9AYV - chains A and N of the 10 polymer chains in the assembly; structure by electron microscopy, 4.40 A resolution (low resolution: residue-level contacts below are approximate; hydrogen-bond / salt-bridge calls are withheld).

== Chain A ==
Name: Surface protein gp120
Source organism: Human immunodeficiency virus 1
Chain sequence (503 residues; row label = number of the first residue in the row; note: 1 number in that range is skipped by the numbering (no residue carries it; nothing is unmodelled there); numbers below 1 keep their minus sign (Met-4 is residue -4)):
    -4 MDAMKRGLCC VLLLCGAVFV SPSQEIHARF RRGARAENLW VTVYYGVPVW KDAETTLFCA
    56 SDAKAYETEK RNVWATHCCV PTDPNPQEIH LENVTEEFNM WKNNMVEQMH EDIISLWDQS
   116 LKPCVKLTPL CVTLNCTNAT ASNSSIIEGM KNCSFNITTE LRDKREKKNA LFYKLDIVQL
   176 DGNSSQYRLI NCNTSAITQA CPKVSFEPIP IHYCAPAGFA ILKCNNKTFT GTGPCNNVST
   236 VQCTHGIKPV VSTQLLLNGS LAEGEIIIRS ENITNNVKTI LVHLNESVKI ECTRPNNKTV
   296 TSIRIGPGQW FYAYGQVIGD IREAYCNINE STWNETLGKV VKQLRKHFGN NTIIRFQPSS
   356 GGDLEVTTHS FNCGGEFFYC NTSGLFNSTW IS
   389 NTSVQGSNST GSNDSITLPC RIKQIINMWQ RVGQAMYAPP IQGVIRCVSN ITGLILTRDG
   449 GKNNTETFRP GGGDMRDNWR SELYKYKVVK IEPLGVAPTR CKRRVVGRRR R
Unresolved in the structure: -4 to 32, 58-64, 389-402, 494-499
Cystine bridges: Cys54-Cys73, Cys119-Cys196, Cys126-Cys187, Cys131-Cys148, Cys209-Cys238, Cys219-Cys230, Cys287-Cys321, Cys368-Cys435, Cys375-Cys408
Covalently attached groups: N-acetylglucosamine (NAG) linked to Asn130, Asn133, Asn147, Asn151, Asn188, Asn221, Asn232, Asn292, Asn324, Asn345, Asn376, Asn382, Asn438, Asn451; glycan linked to Asn253

== Chain N ==
Name: Surface protein gp120
Source organism: Human immunodeficiency virus 1
Chain sequence (503 residues; each row starts with the number of its first residue; note: 1 number in that range is skipped by the numbering (no residue carries it; nothing is unmodelled there); numbers below 1 keep their minus sign (Met-4 is residue -4)):
    -4 MDAMKRGLCC VLLLCGAVFV SPSQEIHARF RRGARAENLW VTVYYGVPVW KDAETTLFCA
    56 SDAKAYETEK RNVWATHCCV PTDPNPQEIH LENVTEEFNM WKNNMVEQMH EDIISLWDQS
   116 LKPCVKLTPL CVTLNCTNAT ASNSSIIEGM KNCSFNITTE LRDKREKKNA LFYKLDIVQL
   176 DGNSSQYRLI NCNTSAITQA CPKVSFEPIP IHYCAPAGFA ILKCNNKTFT GTGPCNNVST
   236 VQCTHGIKPV VSTQLLLNGS LAEGEIIIRS ENITNNVKTI LVHLNESVKI ECTRPNNKTV
   296 TSIRIGPGQW FYAYGQVIGD IREAYCNINE STWNETLGKV VKQLRKHFGN NTIIRFQPSS
   356 GGDLEVTTHS FNCGGEFFYC NTSGLFNSTW ISN
   390 TSVQGSNSTG SNDSITLPCR IKQIINMWQR VGQAMYAPPI QGVIRCVSNI TGLILTRDGG
   450 KNNTETFRPG GGDMRDNWRS ELYKYKVVKI EPLGVAPTRC KRRVVGRRRR
Unresolved in the structure: -4 to 32, 58-64, 390-399, 494-499
Cystine bridges: Cys54-Cys73, Cys119-Cys196, Cys126-Cys187, Cys131-Cys148, Cys209-Cys238, Cys219-Cys230, Cys287-Cys321, Cys368-Cys435, Cys375-Cys408
Covalently attached groups: N-acetylglucosamine (NAG) linked to Asn88, Asn130, Asn133, Asn147, Asn151, Asn188, Asn221, Asn232, Asn253, Asn280, Asn292, Asn324, Asn329, Asn345, Asn376, Asn382, Asn438, Asn451

== How chain A and chain N interact ==
Pairs across the interface (18):
  Thr123(A) - Arg157(N)
  Pro124(A) - Arg157(N)
  Cys126(A) - Glu155(N)
  Cys126(A) - Leu156(N)
  Cys126(A) - Arg157(N)
  Val127(A) - Leu156(N)
  Thr128(A) - Leu156(N)
  Thr128(A) - Asp158(N)
  Arg160(A) - Asp158(N)
  Arg183(A) - Leu156(N)
  Cys187(A) - Glu155(N)
  Cys187(A) - Pro302(N)
  Asn188(A) - Arg299(N)
  Asn188(A) - Pro302(N)
  Thr189(A) - Pro302(N)
  Thr189(A) - Gly303(N)
  Ser190(A) - Pro302(N)
  Ala191(A) - Pro302(N)
Also at the interface, not in a pair above, chain A (13 interface residues in all): Asn186

== In short ==
13 residues of chain A face 7 of chain N across their interface. N-acetylglucosamine is covalently linked to
Asn130(A), Asn133(A), Asn147(A), Asn151(A), Asn188(A) and Asn221(A) and 8 more. Covalently linked
N-acetylglucosamine: at Asn88(N), Asn130(N), Asn133(N), Asn147(N), Asn151(N) and Asn188(N) and 12 more.
Chain A and chain N are both Surface protein gp120 (Human immunodeficiency virus 1); the structure, HIV
CH505/BG505 SOSIP.v8.1 Env in Complex with V1/V3 Epitope and Anti-Immune Complex pAbs from Rabbit 2474, was
determined by electron microscopy (same publication as 9ATZ, 9AXD, 9AXI, 9AXK, 9AY6 and 9AYS).
